5B0Y - chains H and J of the 10 polymer chains in the assembly; structure by X-ray diffraction, 2.56 A resolution.

[Chain H]
Protein: Histone H2B type 1-J
From: Homo sapiens
Reference sequence: P06899 (H2B1J_HUMAN); residues 0-125 here correspond to UniProt positions 1-126 (UniProt number = residue number + 1)
Chain sequence (129 residues; row label = number of the first residue in the row; numbers below 1 keep their minus sign (Gly-3 is residue -3)):
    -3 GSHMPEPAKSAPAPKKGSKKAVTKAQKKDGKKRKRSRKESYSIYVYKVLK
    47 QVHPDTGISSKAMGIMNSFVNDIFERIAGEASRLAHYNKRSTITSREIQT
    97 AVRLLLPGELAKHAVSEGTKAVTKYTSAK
Unresolved in the structure: -3 to 32, 125
Differences from the reference sequence: expression tag (-3 to -1)
Swiss-Prot annotation at these positions:
  - modified residue: Pro1 (N-acetylproline), Glu2 (ADP-ribosyl glutamic acid), Lys5 (N6-(2-hydroxyisobutyryl)lysine), Ser6 (ADP-ribosylserine), Lys11 (N6-(beta-hydroxybutyryl)lysine), Lys12 (N6-(2-hydroxyisobutyryl)lysine), Ser14 (Phosphoserine), Lys15 (N6-acetyllysine), Lys16 (N6-(beta-hydroxybutyryl)lysine), Lys20 (N6-(2-hydroxyisobutyryl)lysine), Lys23 (N6-(2-hydroxyisobutyryl)lysine), Lys24 (N6-(2-hydroxyisobutyryl)lysine), Lys34 (N6-(2-hydroxyisobutyryl)lysine), Glu35 (PolyADP-ribosyl glutamic acid), Ser36 (Phosphoserine), Lys43 (N6-(2-hydroxyisobutyryl)lysine), Lys46 (N6-(2-hydroxyisobutyryl)lysine), Lys57 (N6,N6-dimethyllysine), Arg79 (Dimethylated arginine), Lys85 (N6,N6,N6-trimethyllysine) and 6 more in UniProt
  - glycosylation: Ser112 (O-linked (GlcNAc) serine)
  - cross-link (Glycyl lysine isopeptide (Lys-Gly)): Lys5 (interchain with G-Cter in SUMO2), Lys20 (interchain with G-Cter in SUMO2), Lys34 (interchain with G-Cter in ubiquitin), Lys120 (interchain with G-Cter in ubiquitin)

[Chain J]
Molecule: 146-nt DNA strand
From: Homo sapiens
Sequence (146 nucleotides; each row starts with the number of its first residue):
   147 ATCAATATCCACCTGCAGATTCTACCAAAAGTGTATTTGGAAACTGCTCC
   197 ATCAAAAGGCATGTTCAGCTGAATTCAGCTGAACATGCCTTTTGATGGAG
   247 CAGTTTCCAAATACACTTTTGGTAGAATCTGCAGGTGGATATTGAT
Metal / ion sites: Mn2+ site 1: DG185, DG186; Mn2+ site 2 near DG217 (its only coordinating residue here); Mn2+ site 3 near DG267 (its only coordinating residue here); Mn2+ site 4 near DG280 (its only coordinating residue here)

[Chain H / chain J interface]
Residue-residue contacts (11; chain H residue first):
  Tyr42(H) - DT167(J)  hydrogen bond to the phosphate
  Gly53(H) - DT167(J)  phosphate contact
  Ile54(H) - DT167(J)  phosphate contact
  Ser55(H) - DT166(J)  phosphate contact
  Ser56(H) - DT166(J)  hydrogen bond to the phosphate
  Arg86(H) - DG186(J)  phosphate contact
  Arg86(H) - DA187(J)  salt bridge to the phosphate
  Ser87(H) - DG185(J)  hydrogen bond to the phosphate
  Ser87(H) - DG186(J)  hydrogen bond to the phosphate
  Thr88(H) - DG185(J)  hydrogen bond to the phosphate
  Thr88(H) - DG186(J)  hydrogen bond to the phosphate
Interface residues without a listed pair, chain H (10 interface residues in all): Glu35, Lys85
Interface residues without a listed pair, chain J (6 interface residues in all): DA175

[Overview]
10 residues of chain H and 6 residues of chain J are in contact, with 6 hydrogen bonds and 1 salt bridge.
Among the polar pairs are Tyr42(H)-DT167(J), Ser56(H)-DT166(J) and Ser87(H)-DG185(J). The Mn2+ site 1 is built
by DG185(J) and DG186(J).
Here chain H is Histone H2B type 1-J and chain J is a 146-nt DNA strand, both from Homo sapiens. Entry 5B0Y
(Crystal structure of the nucleosome containing histone H3 with the crotonylated lysine 122) was determined by
X-ray diffraction together with 5B0Z from the same study.
